PDB entry 8FND | electron microscopy, 3.00 A resolution | chains A and G of the 12 polymer chains in the assembly

== Chain A (and G) ==
Molecule: Lamina-associated polypeptide 2, isoform alpha, Integrase chimera
Organism: Homo sapiens
Notes: EC 2.7.7.-, 3.1.-.-; chain G of this document is another copy of the same molecule, construct and numbering; everything in this record applies to it too
UniProt: chimeric construct of P42166, P12497: residues -53 to -3 from P42166 (LAP2A_HUMAN) positions 50-100 (UniProt number = residue number + 103); residues 1-288 from P12497 positions 1148-1435 (UniProt number = residue number + 1147)
Chain sequence (364 residues; row label = number of the first residue in the row; numbers below 1 keep their minus sign (Gly-75 is residue -75)):
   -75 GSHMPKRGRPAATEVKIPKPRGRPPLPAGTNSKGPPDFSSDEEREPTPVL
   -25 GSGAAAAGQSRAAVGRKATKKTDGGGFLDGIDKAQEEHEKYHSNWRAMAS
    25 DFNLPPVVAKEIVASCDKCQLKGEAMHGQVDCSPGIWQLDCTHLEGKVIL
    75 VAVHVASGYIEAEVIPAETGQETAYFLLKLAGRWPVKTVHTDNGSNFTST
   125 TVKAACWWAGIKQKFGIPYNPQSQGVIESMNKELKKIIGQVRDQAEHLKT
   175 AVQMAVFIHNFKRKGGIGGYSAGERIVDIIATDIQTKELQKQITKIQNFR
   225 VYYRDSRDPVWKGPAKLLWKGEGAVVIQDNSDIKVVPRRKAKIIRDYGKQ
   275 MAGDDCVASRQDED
Not modelled in the structure: -75 to 0, 229-235, 269-288
Sequence notes: expression tag (-75 to -54); conflict Gln-17 (Arg86 in P42166); linker (-2 to 0); engineered mutation Lys138 (Glu1285 in P12497)
Metal / ion sites: Zn2+: His12, His16, Cys40, Cys43; Mg2+ site 1: Asp64, Asp116 (together with Dolutegravir); Mg2+ site 2: Asp64, Glu152 (together with Dolutegravir)
Residues lining bound ligands: Dolutegravir: Asp64, Cys65, Asp116, Asn117, Gly118, Tyr143, Pro145, Gln146, Glu152, Asn155
Curated features (UniProtKB/Swiss-Prot):
  - modified residue: Thr-46 (Phosphothreonine), Ser-44 (Phosphoserine), Ser-37 (Phosphoserine), Ser-36 (Phosphoserine), Thr-29 (Phosphothreonine), Ser-24 (Phosphoserine), Arg-15 (Omega-N-methylarginine)
  - zinc finger: Asp3 to Gln44 (Integrase-type)
  - DNA-binding region: Phe223 to Asp270 (Integrase-type)
  - binding site (Zn(2+)): His12, His16, Cys40, Cys43
  - binding site (Mg(2+)): Asp64, Asp116, Glu152
From the paper describing this entry:
  - binding site for the 27-nt DNA strand: Lys138
  - mutagenesis - G140A (3- to 5-fold), G140S (3- to 5-fold), Q148H (5- to 10-fold), Q148K (5- to 10-fold), Q148R (5- to 10-fold): decreased catalytic activity
  - mutagenesis - E138K: unchanged catalytic activity
  - catalytic residues: Glu152 (citing earlier work)
  - mutagenesis - E138K/G140A/Q148K (1.0 kcal/mol): decreased binding to DTG (from molecular simulation)

== Interface between chain A and chain G ==
Pairs across the interface - 46 pairs, chain A then chain G:
  Glu11(A) - Lys186(G)  salt bridge
  Lys14(A) - Val165(G)
  Lys14(A) - Gln168(G)  hydrogen bond (backbone-side chain)
  Tyr15(A) - Phe181(G)  hydrophobic
  Tyr15(A) - Ile182(G)  hydrophobic
  Tyr15(A) - Lys186(G)
  His16(A) - Gln164(G)
  His16(A) - Arg187(G)  hydrogen bond (backbone-side chain)
  Ser17(A) - Lys186(G)
  Ser17(A) - Arg187(G)
  Asn18(A) - Lys186(G)
  Asn18(A) - Arg187(G)
  Asn18(A) - Lys188(G)  hydrogen bond (side chain-backbone)
  Arg20(A) - Lys188(G)
  Arg20(A) - Gly189(G)
  Ala21(A) - Lys186(G)
  Ala21(A) - Lys188(G)
  Ser24(A) - Lys188(G)
  Asp25(A) - Lys188(G)  salt bridge
  Lys42(A) - Gln164(G)  hydrogen bond (backbone-side chain)
  Cys43(A) - Gln164(G)  hydrogen bond
  Leu45(A) - Lys160(G)  hydrogen bond (backbone-side chain)
  Leu45(A) - Gln164(G)
  Lys160(A) - Leu45(G)  hydrogen bond (side chain-backbone)
  Gln164(A) - His16(G)
  Gln164(A) - Lys42(G)  hydrogen bond (side chain-backbone)
  Gln164(A) - Cys43(G)  hydrogen bond
  Gln164(A) - Leu45(G)
  Val165(A) - Lys14(G)
  Gln168(A) - Lys14(G)  hydrogen bond (side chain-backbone)
  Phe181(A) - Tyr15(G)  hydrophobic
  Ile182(A) - Tyr15(G)  hydrophobic
  Lys186(A) - Glu11(G)  salt bridge
  Lys186(A) - Tyr15(G)
  Lys186(A) - Ser17(G)
  Lys186(A) - Asn18(G)
  Lys186(A) - Ala21(G)
  Arg187(A) - His16(G)  hydrogen bond (side chain-backbone)
  Arg187(A) - Ser17(G)
  Arg187(A) - Asn18(G)
  Lys188(A) - Asn18(G)  hydrogen bond (backbone-side chain)
  Lys188(A) - Arg20(G)
  Lys188(A) - Ala21(G)
  Lys188(A) - Ser24(G)
  Lys188(A) - Asp25(G)  salt bridge
  Gly189(A) - Arg20(G)
Also at the interface, not in a pair above, chain A (26 interface residues in all): Glu13, Lys46, Asp167
Also at the interface, not in a pair above, chain G (26 interface residues in all): Glu13, Lys46, Asp167

== Overview ==
Chain A and chain G each contribute 26 residues to their interface, with 12 hydrogen bonds and 4 salt bridges.
Polar contacts include Glu11(A)-Lys186(G), Asp25(A)-Lys188(G) and Lys14(A)-Gln168(G). Bound to chain A:
Dolutegravir. The paper reports the catalytic residue Glu152(A); G140A, G140S and Q148H of chain A, among
others, reduce catalytic activity; 7 substitutions were tested in all.
Both chains are Lamina-associated polypeptide 2, isoform alpha, Integrase chimera (Homo sapiens). Entry 8FND
(Structure of E138K HIV-1 intasome with Dolutegravir bound) was determined by electron microscopy together
with 8FNG, 8FNH, 8FNJ, 8FNL, 8FNM, 8FNO, 8FNP and 8FNQ from the same study.
